PDB entry 2AM5 | X-ray diffraction, 1.60 A resolution | chain A

[Chain A]
Name: Alpha-1,3-mannosyl-glycoprotein 2-beta-N-acetylglucosaminyltransferase
Organism: Oryctolagus cuniculus
Notes: EC 2.4.1.101
Reference sequence: P27115 (MGAT1_RABIT); residue numbers follow UniProt; this construct covers 106-447
Chain sequence (342 residues; numbered 106 to 447; the number before each row is that of its first residue):
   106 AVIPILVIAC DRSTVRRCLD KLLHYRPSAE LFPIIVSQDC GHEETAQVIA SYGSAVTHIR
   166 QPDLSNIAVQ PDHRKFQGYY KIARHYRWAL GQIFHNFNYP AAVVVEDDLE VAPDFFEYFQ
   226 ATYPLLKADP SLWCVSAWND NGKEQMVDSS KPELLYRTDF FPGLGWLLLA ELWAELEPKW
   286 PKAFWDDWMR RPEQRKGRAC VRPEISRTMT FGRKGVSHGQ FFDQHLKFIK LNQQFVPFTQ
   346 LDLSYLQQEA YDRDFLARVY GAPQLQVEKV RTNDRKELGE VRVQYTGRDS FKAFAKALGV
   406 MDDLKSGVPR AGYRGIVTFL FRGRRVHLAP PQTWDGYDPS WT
Disulfides: Cys115-Cys145, Cys239-Cys305
Bound ions: Mn2+: Asp213 (together with UDP)
Ligand contacts: UDP (uridine-5'-diphosphate): Ile113, Ala114, Cys115, Arg117, Asp144, Cys145, Tyr184, Lys186, Ile187, His190, Glu211, Asp212, Asp213, Gly320, Val321, Ser322
Curated features (UniProtKB/Swiss-Prot):
  - active site: Asp291 (Proton acceptor)
  - binding site (substrate): Arg117, Asp144, His190, Asp212, Ser322
  - binding site (Mn(2+)): Asp213

[Overview]
Chain A binds UDP. Curated annotation (UniProt) lists active-site residue Asp291, 5 substrate-binding residues
and Mn2+-binding residue Asp213.
Chain A is Alpha-1,3-mannosyl-glycoprotein 2-beta-N-acetylglucosaminyltransferase (Oryctolagus cuniculus); the
structure, Crystal Structure of N-Acetylglucosaminyltransferase I in Complex with UDP, was determined by X-ray
diffraction, deposited together with 2AM3, 2AM4 and 2APC.
